Entry 5N2F (X-ray diffraction, 1.70 A resolution); this record covers chains A and B.

[Chain A]
Name: Programmed cell death 1 ligand 1
From: Homo sapiens
UniProt: Q9NZQ7 (PD1L1_HUMAN); numbering as in UniProt (aligned over 18-134)
Amino-acid sequence (126 residues; each row starts with the number of its first residue):
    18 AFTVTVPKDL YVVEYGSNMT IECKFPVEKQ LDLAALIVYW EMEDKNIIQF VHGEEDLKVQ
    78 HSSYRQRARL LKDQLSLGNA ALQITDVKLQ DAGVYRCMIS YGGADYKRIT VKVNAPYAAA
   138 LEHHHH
Disulfide bonds: Cys40-Cys114
Construct notes: expression tag (135-143)
Ligand contacts: 8HW (4-[[4-[[3-(2,3-dihydro-1,4-benzodioxin-6-yl)-2-methyl-phenyl]methoxy]-2,5-bis(fluoranyl)phenyl]methylamino]-3-oxidanylidene-butanoic acid): Phe19, Thr20, Ile54, Tyr56, Gln66, Met115, Ile116, Ser117, Ala121, Asp122, Tyr123
Curated features (UniProtKB/Swiss-Prot):
  - glycosylation: Asn35 (N-linked (GlcNAc...) asparagine)
Reported in the primary citation:
  - conformationally variable residues (side-chain flip): Tyr56
  - binding site for 8HW: Thr20, Tyr56, Met115, Ala121, Asp122, Tyr123

[Chain B]
Name: Programmed cell death 1 ligand 1
From: Homo sapiens
UniProt: Q9NZQ7 (PD1L1_HUMAN); numbering as in UniProt (aligned over 18-134)
Amino-acid sequence (124 residues; each row starts with the number of its first residue):
    18 AFTVTVPKDL YVVEYGSNMT IECKFPVEKQ LDLAALIVYW EMEDKNIIQF VHGEEDLKVQ
    78 HSSYRQRARL LKDQLSLGNA ALQITDVKLQ DAGVYRCMIS YGGADYKRIT VKVNAPYAAA
   138 LEHH
Disulfide bonds: Cys40-Cys114
Construct notes: expression tag (135-141)
Ligand contacts: 8HW (4-[[4-[[3-(2,3-dihydro-1,4-benzodioxin-6-yl)-2-methyl-phenyl]methoxy]-2,5-bis(fluoranyl)phenyl]methylamino]-3-oxidanylidene-butanoic acid): Ile54, Tyr56, Asn63, Gln66, Val68, Asp73, Val76, Met115, Ile116, Ser117, Ala121, Asp122, Tyr123
Curated features (UniProtKB/Swiss-Prot):
  - glycosylation: Asn35 (N-linked (GlcNAc...) asparagine)
Reported in the primary citation:
  - binding site for 8HW: Tyr56, Gln66, Met115, Ala121

[Interface between chain A and chain B]
Pairs across the interface - 18 pairs, chain A then chain B:
  Ile54(A) with Ala121(B)
  Tyr56(A) with Tyr123(B), hydrophobic
  Glu58(A) with Arg113(B), salt bridge; Tyr123(B), hydrogen bond
  Asp61(A) with Arg113(B), salt bridge; Arg125(B), salt bridge
  Arg113(A) with Glu58(B), salt bridge; Asp61(B), salt bridge; Arg113(B)
  Met115(A) with Arg113(B)
  Ser117(A) with Ser117(B)
  Gly120(A) with Ile54(B)
  Ala121(A) with Ile54(B)
  Tyr123(A) with Tyr56(B), hydrogen bond; Glu58(B), hydrogen bond; Asp61(B); Met115(B), hydrophobic
  Arg125(A) with Asp61(B), salt bridge
Other interface residues (no listed pair), chain A (12 interface residues in all): Gly119
Other interface residues (no listed pair), chain B (12 interface residues in all): His69, Gly120

[In short]
Chain A and chain B each contribute 12 residues to their interface; the contacts include 3 hydrogen bonds and
6 salt bridges. Polar contacts include Glu58(A)-Arg113(B), Asp61(A)-Arg113(B) and Asp61(A)-Arg125(B). From the
paper: a binding site for 8HW at Thr20(A), Tyr56(A) and Tyr56(B) among others; conformational variability at
Tyr56(A).
Here chain A is Programmed cell death 1 ligand 1 and chain B is Programmed cell death 1 ligand 1, both from
Homo sapiens. Entry 5N2F (Structure of PD-L1/small-molecule inhibitor complex) was determined by X-ray
diffraction together with 5N2D from the same study.
